PDB entry 7OH7 | electron microscopy, 3.80 A resolution | chains A and C

== Chain A ==
Protein: Probable phospholipid-transporting ATPase DRS2
Organism: Saccharomyces cerevisiae (strain ATCC 204508 / S288c)
Notes: EC 7.6.2.1
Reference sequence: P39524 (ATC3_YEAST); the construct has insertions or renumbered stretches relative to UniProt, so the offset changes along the chain: 1-1246 = UniProt 1-1246; 1253-1361 = UniProt 1247-1355
Sequence (1465 residues; row label = number of the first residue in the row):
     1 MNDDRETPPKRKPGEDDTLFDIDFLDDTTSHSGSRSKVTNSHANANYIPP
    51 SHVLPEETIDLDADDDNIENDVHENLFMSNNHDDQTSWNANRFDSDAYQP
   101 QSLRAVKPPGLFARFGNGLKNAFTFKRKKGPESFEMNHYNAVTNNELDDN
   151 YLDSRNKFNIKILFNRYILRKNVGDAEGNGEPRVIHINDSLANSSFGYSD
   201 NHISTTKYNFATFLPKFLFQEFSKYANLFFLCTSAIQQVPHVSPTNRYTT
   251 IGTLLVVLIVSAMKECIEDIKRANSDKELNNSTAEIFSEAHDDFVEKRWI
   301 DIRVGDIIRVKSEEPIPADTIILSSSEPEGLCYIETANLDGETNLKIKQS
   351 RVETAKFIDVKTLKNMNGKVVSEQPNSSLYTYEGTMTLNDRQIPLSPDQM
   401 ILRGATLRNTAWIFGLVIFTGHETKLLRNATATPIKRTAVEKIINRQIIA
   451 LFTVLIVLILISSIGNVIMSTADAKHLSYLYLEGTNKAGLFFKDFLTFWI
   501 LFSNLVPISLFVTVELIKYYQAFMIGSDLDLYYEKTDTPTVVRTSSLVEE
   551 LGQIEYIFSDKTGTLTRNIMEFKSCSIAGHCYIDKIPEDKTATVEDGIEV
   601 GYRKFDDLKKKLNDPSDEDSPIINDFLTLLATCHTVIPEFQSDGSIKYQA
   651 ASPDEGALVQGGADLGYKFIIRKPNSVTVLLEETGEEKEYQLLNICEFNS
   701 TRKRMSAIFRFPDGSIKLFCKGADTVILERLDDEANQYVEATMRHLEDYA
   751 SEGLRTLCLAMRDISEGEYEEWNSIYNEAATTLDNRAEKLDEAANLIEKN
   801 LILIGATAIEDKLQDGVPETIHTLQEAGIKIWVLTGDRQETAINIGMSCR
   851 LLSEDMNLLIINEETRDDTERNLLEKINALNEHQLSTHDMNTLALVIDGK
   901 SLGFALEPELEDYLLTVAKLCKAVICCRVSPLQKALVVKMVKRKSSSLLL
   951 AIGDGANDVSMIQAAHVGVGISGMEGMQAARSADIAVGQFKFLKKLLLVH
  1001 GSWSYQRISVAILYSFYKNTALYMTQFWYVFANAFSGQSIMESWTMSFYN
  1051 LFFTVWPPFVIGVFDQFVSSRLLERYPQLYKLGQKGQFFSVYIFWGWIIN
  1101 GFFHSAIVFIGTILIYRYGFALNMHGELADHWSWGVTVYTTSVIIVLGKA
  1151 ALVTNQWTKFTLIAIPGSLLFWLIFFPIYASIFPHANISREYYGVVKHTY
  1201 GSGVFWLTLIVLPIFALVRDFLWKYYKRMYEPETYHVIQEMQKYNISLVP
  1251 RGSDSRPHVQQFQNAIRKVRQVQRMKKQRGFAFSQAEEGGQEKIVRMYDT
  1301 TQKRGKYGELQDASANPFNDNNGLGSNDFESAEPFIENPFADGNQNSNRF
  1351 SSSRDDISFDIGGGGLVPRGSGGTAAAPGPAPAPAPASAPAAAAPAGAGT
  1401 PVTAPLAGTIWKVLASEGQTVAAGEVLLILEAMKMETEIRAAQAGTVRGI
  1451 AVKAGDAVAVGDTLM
Not modelled in the structure: 1-181, 1246-1465
Differences from the reference sequence: linker (1247-1252); expression tag (1362-1465)
Curated features (UniProtKB/Swiss-Prot):
  - region: Gln237, Gln238 (Involved in phosphatidylserine substrate recognition)
  - active site: Asp560 (4-aspartylphosphate intermediate)
  - binding site (ATP): Asp560, Lys561, Thr562, Glu655, Phe698, Ser700, Lys703, Lys721, Arg755, Thr756, Thr835, Gly836, Asp837, Arg928, Lys934, Asn957, Asp958
  - binding site (Mg(2+)): Asp560, Thr562, Asp954, Asp958
  - binding site (a 1,2-diacyl-sn-glycero-3-phospho-(1D-myo-inositol 4-phosphate)): Lys1149, Arg1219, Trp1223, Lys1224, Tyr1235, His1236
  - site: Ile508 (Involved in the release of the transported lipid into the cytosolic leaflet)
  - modified residue: Ser102 (Phosphoserine)
Ion coordination: Mg2+: Asp560, Thr562, Asp954
Ligand contacts:
  - Phosphatidylinositol-4-phosphate (2Y5; (2R)-1-{[(R)-hydroxy{[(1R,2R,3R,4R,5S,6R)-2,3,5,6-tetrahydroxy-4-(phosphonooxy)cyclohexyl]oxy}phosphoryl]oxy}-3-(octadecanoyloxy)propan-2-yl (5Z,8Z,11Z,14Z)-icosa-5,8,11,14-tetraenoate): Trp1028, Gly1096, Trp1097, Ile1099, Asn1100, Phe1103, Ala1106, Ile1110, Lys1149, Phe1215, Arg1219, Trp1223, Lys1224, Lys1227, Arg1228, Tyr1235, His1236
  - AMP-PCP (ACP; phosphomethylphosphonic acid adenylate ester): Lys561, Thr562, Asp654, Phe698, Lys703, Arg704, Met705, Lys721, Gly722, Ala723, Arg755, Thr756, Leu757, Gly836, Asp837

== Chain C ==
Protein: Cell division control protein 50
Organism: Saccharomyces cerevisiae (strain ATCC 204508 / S288c)
Reference sequence: P25656 (CDC50_YEAST); residues 1-391 here = UniProt positions 1-391
Sequence (413 residues; row label = number of the first residue in the row):
     1 MVSLFKRGKAPPLTKEGPTSKKPPNTAFRQQRLKAWQPILSPQSVLPLLI
    51 FVACIFTPIGIGLIVSATKVQDLTIDYSHCDTKASTTAFEDIPKKYIKYH
   101 FKSKVENKPQWRLTENENGEQSCELQFEIPNDIKKSIFIYYKITNFYQNH
   151 RRYVQSFDTKQILGEPIKKDDLDTSCSPIRSREDKIIYPCGLIANSMFND
   201 TFSQVLSGIDDTEDYNLTNKHISWSIDRHRFKTTKYNASDIVPPPNWMKK
   251 YPDGYTDENLPDIHTWEEFQVWMRTAAFPKFYKLTLKNESASLPKGKYQM
   301 NIELNYPISLFGGTKSFVLTTNGAIGGRNMSLGVLYLIVAGLCALFGIIF
   351 LVKLIFQPRAMGDHTYLNFDDEENEDYEDVHAENTTLREILGGGGLVPRG
   401 SGGHHHHHHHHHH
Not modelled in the structure: 1-18, 369-413
Differences from the reference sequence: expression tag (392-413)
Disulfides: Cys80-Cys123, Cys176-Cys190
Glycans and other covalent adducts: glycan linked to Asn199; N-acetylglucosamine (NAG) linked to Asn216, Asn288

== How chain A and chain C interact ==
Contacting residue pairs - 146 pairs, chain A then chain C:
  His241(A) with Arg151(C); Thr174(C), hydrogen bond (side chain-backbone); Ser177(C), hydrogen bond
  Val242(A) with Arg151(C)
  His476(A) with Leu310(C); Phe311(C); Gly312(C)
  Ser478(A) with Leu310(C), hydrogen bond (side chain-backbone)
  Tyr479(A) with Phe146(C); Tyr147(C), hydrogen bond (side chain-backbone); Ser196(C); Leu310(C); Phe311(C), hydrophobic
  Leu480(A) with His150(C); Tyr153(C), hydrophobic
  Tyr481(A) with Ile179(C), hydrophobic; Asn195(C), hydrogen bond; Asn246(C), hydrogen bond
  Thr497(A) with Arg151(C)
  Phe523(A) with Arg29(C)
  Met524(A) with Phe28(C); Gln31(C)
  Gly526(A) with Pro23(C)
  Ser527(A) with Pro23(C); Arg29(C), hydrogen bond (side chain-backbone); Gln30(C), hydrogen bond (backbone-side chain)
  Asp528(A) with Gln30(C)
  Leu529(A) with Lys22(C); Pro23(C); Asn25(C); Gln30(C)
  Tyr532(A) with Lys22(C)
  Asp537(A) with Lys21(C)
  Pro539(A) with Lys21(C)
  Trp1003(A) with Gln31(C)
  Tyr1029(A) with Asn149(C), hydrogen bond; Ala277(C), hydrogen bond (side chain-backbone); Phe278(C), hydrophobic
  Ala1032(A) with Tyr147(C); Asn149(C); Pro279(C)
  Asn1033(A) with Asn149(C); His150(C)
  Ala1034(A) with Tyr147(C), hydrophobic
  Ser1036(A) with His150(C); Arg151(C), hydrogen bond (backbone-side chain)
  Gly1037(A) with Arg151(C)
  Gln1038(A) with Asn149(C); Arg151(C); Val154(C)
  Phe1064(A) with Phe28(C), hydrophobic
  Gln1066(A) with Gln31(C), hydrogen bond (side chain-backbone)
  Gln1078(A) with Asn368(C)
  Ile1113(A) with Phe278(C), hydrophobic
  Leu1114(A) with Asn329(C), hydrogen bond (backbone-side chain); Ser331(C), hydrogen bond (backbone-side chain)
  Ile1115(A) with Asn329(C); Ser331(C); Leu332(C), hydrophobic
  Tyr1116(A) with Phe278(C)
  Arg1117(A) with Phe278(C); Lys280(C); Arg328(C), hydrogen bond (side chain-backbone); Asn329(C)
  Tyr1118(A) with Lys142(C), hydrogen bond; Lys280(C); Phe281(C); Tyr282(C)
  Phe1120(A) with Tyr140(C); Tyr282(C), hydrophobic; Thr321(C); Asn322(C); Gly326(C); Gly327(C)
  Ala1121(A) with Ile325(C); Gly326(C)
  Asn1123(A) with Asn322(C), hydrogen bond; Gly323(C)
  His1125(A) with Phe138(C); Glu289(C), salt bridge
  Gly1126(A) with Phe138(C); Tyr140(C); Leu284(C); Asn322(C)
  Glu1127(A) with Ile222(C); Ser223(C); Trp224(C)
  Leu1128(A) with Trp224(C), hydrogen bond (backbone-side chain); Tyr282(C); Lys283(C)
  Asp1130(A) with Trp224(C); Arg274(C), salt bridge; Thr275(C); Ala277(C)
  His1131(A) with Thr275(C), hydrogen bond (backbone-backbone); Ala276(C)
  Trp1132(A) with Arg274(C)
  Trp1134(A) with Phe278(C), hydrophobic
  Asn1155(A) with Gln37(C); Pro38(C)
  Gln1156(A) with Ala35(C); Trp36(C)
  Trp1157(A) with Ala35(C); Trp36(C), hydrogen bond (backbone-backbone); Pro38(C)
  Thr1158(A) with Lys34(C); Ala35(C)
  Lys1159(A) with Leu33(C)
  Phe1160(A) with Leu33(C), hydrophobic
  Tyr1193(A) with Trp224(C); Ile226(C); Arg230(C)
  His1198(A) with Trp224(C), hydrogen bond
  Leu1207(A) with Ile325(C), hydrophobic; Leu332(C), hydrophobic; Tyr336(C)
  Val1211(A) with Leu332(C), hydrophobic; Leu335(C), hydrophobic; Tyr336(C), hydrophobic
  Ile1214(A) with Phe56(C), hydrophobic
  Phe1215(A) with Ile338(C), hydrophobic; Val339(C), hydrophobic
  Phe1221(A) with Val45(C), hydrophobic
  Leu1222(A) with Phe346(C), hydrophobic; Phe350(C), hydrophobic
  Lys1224(A) with Leu40(C)
  Tyr1225(A) with Leu40(C); Pro42(C); Val45(C), hydrophobic; Phe350(C), hydrophobic
  Arg1228(A) with Leu40(C)
  Met1229(A) with Pro42(C), hydrophobic; Arg359(C)
  Tyr1230(A) with Phe350(C), hydrogen bond (side chain-backbone); Lys353(C); Leu354(C), hydrogen bond (side chain-backbone); Met361(C)
  Pro1232(A) with Met361(C)
  Thr1234(A) with Asn368(C)
  Gln1239(A) with Gln37(C)
  Glu1240(A) with Arg359(C), salt bridge
  Gln1242(A) with Gln37(C)
  Lys1243(A) with Trp36(C); Gln37(C), hydrogen bond (side chain-backbone)
  Tyr1244(A) with Ile39(C); Ser41(C)
Also at the interface, not in a pair above, chain A (83 interface residues in all): Pro244, Lys475, Leu477, Leu482, Arg1007, Gly1111, Leu1122, Ala1129, Arg1190, Ile1210, Tyr1226, Val1237
Also at the interface, not in a pair above, chain C (94 interface residues in all): Thr19, Ser20, Pro24, Leu48, Leu49, Leu63, Asn145, Arg152, Gln155, Thr159, Leu192, Thr320, Ala324, Leu342, Gln357, Gly362, His364

== Summary ==
The interface between chain A and chain C involves 83 residues on one side and 94 on the other; the contacts
include 24 hydrogen bonds and 3 salt bridges. Polar pairs include His1125(A)-Glu289(C), Asp1130(A)-Arg274(C)
and Glu1240(A)-Arg359(C). Bound to chain A: Phosphatidylinositol-4-phosphate and AMP-PCP.
Here chain A is Probable phospholipid-transporting ATPase DRS2 and chain C is Cell division control protein
50, both from Saccharomyces cerevisiae (strain ATCC 204508 / S288c). Entry 7OH7 (Cryo-EM structure of
Drs2p-Cdc50p in the E1-AMPPCP state with PI4P bound) was determined by electron microscopy (same publication
as 7OH4, 7OH5 and 7OH6).
